Entry 7OA2 (X-ray diffraction, 2.70 A resolution); this record covers chain A.

# Chain A
Protein: Triphosphate tunnel metalloenzyme Saci_0718
Organism: Sulfolobus acidocaldarius (strain ATCC 33909 / DSM 639 / JCM 8929 / NBRC 15157 / NCIMB 11770)
UniProtKB: Q4JAT2 (Q4JAT2_SULAC); residue numbers follow UniProt; this construct covers 2-185
Amino-acid sequence (198 residues; each row starts with the number of its first residue; numbering starts at 0):
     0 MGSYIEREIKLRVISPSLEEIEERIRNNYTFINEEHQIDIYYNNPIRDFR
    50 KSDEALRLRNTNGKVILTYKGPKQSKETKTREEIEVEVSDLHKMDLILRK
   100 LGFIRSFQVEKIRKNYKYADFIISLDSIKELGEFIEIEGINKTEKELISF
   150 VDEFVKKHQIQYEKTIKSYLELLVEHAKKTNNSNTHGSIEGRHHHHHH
Unresolved in the structure: 0-1, 179-197
Sequence notes: initiating methionine (0); cloning artifact (1); expression tag (186-197)
Ion coordination: K+: Glu7 (together with pyrophosphate)
Residues lining bound ligands: pyrophosphate (POP): Glu7, Lys9, Asp38, Tyr40, Arg56, Arg58, Lys69, Lys78, Lys110, Arg112, Glu135, Ser167, Tyr168, Leu169

# In short
Bound to chain A: pyrophosphate.
Chain A is Triphosphate tunnel metalloenzyme Saci_0718 (Sulfolobus acidocaldarius (strain ATCC 33909 / DSM 639
/ JCM 8929 / NBRC 15157 / NCIMB 11770)); the structure, Triphosphate tunnel metalloenzyme from Sulfolobus
acidocaldarius in complex with pyrophosphate, was determined by X-ray diffraction (same publication as 7NS9,
7NSA, 7NSD and 7NSF).
